4P9U - chains F and H of the 4 polymer chains in the assembly; structure by X-ray diffraction, 3.21 A resolution.

== Chain F ==
Molecule: Fatty acid metabolism regulator protein
From: Vibrio cholerae
UniProt: Q9KQU8 (FADR_VIBCH); numbering as in UniProt (aligned over 6-277)
Amino-acid sequence (272 residues; row label = number of the first residue in the row):
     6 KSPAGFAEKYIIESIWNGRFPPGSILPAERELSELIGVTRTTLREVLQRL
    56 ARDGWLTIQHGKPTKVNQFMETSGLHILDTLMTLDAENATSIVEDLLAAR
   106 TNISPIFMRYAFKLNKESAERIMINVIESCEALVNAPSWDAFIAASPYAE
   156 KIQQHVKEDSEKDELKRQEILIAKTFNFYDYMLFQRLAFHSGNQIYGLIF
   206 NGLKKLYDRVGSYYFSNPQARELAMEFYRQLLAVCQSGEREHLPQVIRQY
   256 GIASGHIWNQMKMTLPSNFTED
Curated features (UniProtKB/Swiss-Prot):
  - DNA-binding region: Glu34 to Gln53 (H-T-H motif)
From the paper describing this entry:
  - binding site for the 31-nt DNA strand: Ala9, Arg35, Thr44, Arg45, Thr46, Thr47, His65, Gly66, Lys67, Thr69
  - binding site for the 31-nt DNA strand: Glu34, Arg49

== Chain H ==
Molecule: 31-nt DNA strand
Sequence (31 nucleotides; row label = number of the first residue in the row):
     1 TTTTATGTTCTGGTTTGACCAGTTGCCTAAG

== Interface between chain F and chain H ==
Pairs across the interface (17; chain F residue first):
  Pro8(F) - DT14(H)  phosphate contact
  Ala9(F) - DT14(H)  hydrogen bond to the phosphate
  Arg35(F) - DC19(H)  base contact
  Thr44(F) - DT15(H)  hydrogen bond to the phosphate
  Thr44(F) - DT16(H)  base contact
  Arg45(F) - DA18(H)  base contact
  Thr46(F) - DT15(H)  base contact
  Thr46(F) - DT16(H)  hydrogen bond to the base
  Thr47(F) - DT14(H)  sugar contact
  Thr47(F) - DT15(H)  hydrogen bond to the phosphate
  His65(F) - DA21(H)  base contact
  His65(F) - DG22(H)  hydrogen bond to the sugar
  His65(F) - DT23(H)  sugar contact
  Gly66(F) - DG22(H)  base contact
  Gly66(F) - DT23(H)  sugar contact
  Lys67(F) - DT23(H)  sugar contact
  Lys67(F) - DT24(H)  salt bridge to the phosphate
Also at the interface, not in a pair above, chain F (13 interface residues in all): Ser7, Val43, Glu50
Also at the interface, not in a pair above, chain H (10 interface residues in all): DG17

== In short ==
Chain F and chain H form an interface of 13 and 10 residues respectively, with 5 hydrogen bonds and 1 salt
bridge. Among the polar pairs are Thr46(F)-DT16(H), His65(F)-DG22(H) and Ala9(F)-DT14(H). From the paper: a
binding site for the 31-nt DNA strand at Ala9(F), Arg35(F) and Thr44(F) among others.
Here chain F is Fatty acid metabolism regulator protein (Vibrio cholerae) and chain H is a 31-nt DNA strand.
Entry 4P9U (FadR, Fatty Acid Responsive Transcription Factor from Vibrio cholerae, in Complex with DNA) was
determined by X-ray diffraction (same publication as 4PDK and 4P96).
